PDB entry 2H7X | X-ray diffraction, 1.85 A resolution | chains A and B

[Chain A (and B)]
Molecule: Type I polyketide synthase PikAIV
From: Streptomyces venezuelae
Notes: fragment: Thioesterase domain; chain B of this document is another copy of the same molecule, construct and numbering; everything in this record applies to it too
Reference sequence: Q9ZGI2 (Q9ZGI2_9ACTO); residues 1-298 here correspond to UniProt positions 1049-1346 (UniProt number = residue number + 1048)
Amino-acid sequence (319 residues; each row starts with the number of its first residue; numbers below 1 keep their minus sign (Met-20 is residue -20)):
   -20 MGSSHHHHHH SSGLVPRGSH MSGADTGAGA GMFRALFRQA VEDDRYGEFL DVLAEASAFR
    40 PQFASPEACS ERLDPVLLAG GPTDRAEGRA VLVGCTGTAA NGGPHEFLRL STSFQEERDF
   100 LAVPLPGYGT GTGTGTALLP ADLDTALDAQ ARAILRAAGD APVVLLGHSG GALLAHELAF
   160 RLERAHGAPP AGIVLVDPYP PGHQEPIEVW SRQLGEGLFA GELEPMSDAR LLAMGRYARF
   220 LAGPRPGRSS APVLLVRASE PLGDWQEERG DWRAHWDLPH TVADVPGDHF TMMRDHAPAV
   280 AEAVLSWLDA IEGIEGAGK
Unresolved in the structure: -20 to 8, 64-65, 111-113, 293-298 (chain B: -20 to 8, 64-65, 109-113, 292-298)
Glycans and other covalent adducts: [(2S,3R,4S)-2,4-dihydroxy-3-methylhexyl]phosphonic acid (PSX) linked to Ser148
Sequence notes: cloning artifact (-20 to -17, -10 to 0); expression tag (-16 to -11)
Bound ions: Mg2+ near Asp256 (its only coordinating residue here)
Small-molecule neighbours: PSX ([(2S,3R,4S)-2,4-dihydroxy-3-methylhexyl]phosphonic acid): Thr77, His147, Gly149, Leu152, Ile186, Ala217, Leu220, His268, Phe269

[Chain A / chain B interface]
Residue-residue contacts (32):
  Met11(A) - Phe12(B)  hydrophobic
  Met11(A) - Arg39(B)
  Met11(A) - Asp207(B)
  Met11(A) - Ala208(B)
  Met11(A) - Leu211(B)  hydrophobic
  Phe12(A) - Met11(B)  hydrophobic
  Phe12(A) - Phe12(B)  hydrophobic
  Phe12(A) - Leu15(B)  hydrophobic
  Leu15(A) - Phe12(B)  hydrophobic
  Leu15(A) - Ala35(B)
  Leu15(A) - Phe38(B)
  Leu15(A) - Arg39(B)
  Gln18(A) - Phe38(B)
  Ala19(A) - Phe38(B)  hydrophobic
  Arg24(A) - Ala37(B)
  Arg24(A) - Phe38(B)
  Phe28(A) - Phe38(B)  hydrophobic
  Val31(A) - Glu34(B)
  Val31(A) - Ala35(B)  hydrophobic
  Glu34(A) - Val31(B)
  Ala35(A) - Leu15(B)
  Ala35(A) - Val31(B)  hydrophobic
  Phe38(A) - Leu15(B)
  Phe38(A) - Gln18(B)
  Phe38(A) - Ala19(B)  hydrophobic
  Phe38(A) - Arg24(B)
  Phe38(A) - Phe28(B)  hydrophobic
  Arg39(A) - Met11(B)
  Arg39(A) - Leu15(B)
  Asp207(A) - Met11(B)
  Ala208(A) - Met11(B)
  Leu211(A) - Met11(B)  hydrophobic
Other interface residues (no listed pair), chain A (17 interface residues in all): Glu27, Ala37
Other interface residues (no listed pair), chain B (17 interface residues in all): Glu27

[Overview]
Chain A and chain B each contribute 17 residues to their interface. Compound PSX is covalently linked to
Ser148(A).
Chain A and chain B are both Type I polyketide synthase PikAIV (Streptomyces venezuelae); the structure,
Pikromycin Thioesterase adduct with reduced triketide affinity label, was determined by X-ray diffraction,
deposited together with 2H7Y.
